4KVB - chains A and H of the 20 polymer chains in the assembly; structure by X-ray diffraction, 4.20 A resolution (low resolution: residue-level contacts below are approximate; hydrogen-bond / salt-bridge calls are withheld).

Chain A:
Molecule: 16S rRNA
Source organism: Thermus thermophilus
Sequence (1522 nucleotides; numbered 0 to 1544 plus 19 insertion-coded residues; 42 numbers in that range are skipped by the numbering (no residue carries them; nothing is unmodelled there); the number before each row is that of its first residue; a row labelled like 190A-190L holds insertion residues (190A, then the next letters in order); numbering starts at 0):
     0 UUUGUUGGAG AGUUUGAUCC UGGCUCAGGG UGAACGCUGG CGGCGUGCCU AAGACAUGCA
    60 AGUCGUGCGG G
    73 CCGCGGGGUU UU
    88 ACUCCG
    95 UGGUC
   101 AGCGGCGGAC GGGUGAGUAA CGCGUGGGU
  129A G
   130 ACCUACCCGG AAGAGGGGGA CAACCCGGGG AAACUCGGGC UAAUCCCCCA UGUGGACCCG
   190 C
190A-190L CCCUUGGGGUGU
   191 GUCCAAAGGG CUUU
   216 GCCCGCUUCC GGAUGGGCCC GCGUCCCAUC AGCUAGUUGG UGGGGUAAUG GCCCACCAAG
   276 GCGACGACGG GUAGCCGGUC UGAGAGGAUG GCCGGCCACA GGGGCACUGA GACACGGGCC
   336 CCACUCCUAC GGGAGGCAGC AGUUAGGAAU CUUCCGCAAU GGGCGCAAGC CUGACGGAGC
   396 GACGCCGCUU GGAGGAAGAA GCCCUUCGGG GUGUAAACUC CUGAA
   442 CCCGGGACGA AACCCCCGAG GA
   474 GGGGACUGAC GGUACCGGG
   494 GUAAUAGCGC CGGCCAACUC CGUGCCAGCA GCCGCGGUAA UACGGAGGGC GCGAGCGUUA
   554 CCCGGAUUCA CUGGGCGUAA AGGGCGUGUA GGCGGCCUGG GGCGUCCCAU GUGAAAGACC
   614 ACGGCUCAAC CGUGGGGGAG CGUGGGAUAC GCUCAGGCUA GACGGUGGGA GAGGGUGGUG
   674 GAAUUCCCGG AGUAGCGGUG AAAUGCGCAG AUACCGGGAG GAACGCCGAU GGCGAAGGCA
   734 GCCACCUGGU CCACCCGUGA CGCUGAGGCG CGAAAGCGUG GGGAGCAAAC CGGAUUAGAU
   794 ACCCGGGUAG UCCACGCCCU AAACGAUGCG CGCUAGGUCU CUGGGUCU
   848 CCUGGGGGCC GAAGCUAACG CGUUAAGCGC GCCGCCUGGG GAGUACGGCC GCAAGGCUGA
   908 AACUCAAAGG AAUUGACGGG GGCCCGCACA AGCGGUGGAG CAUGUGGUUU AAUUCGAAGX
   968 AACGCGAAGA ACCUUACCAG GCCUUGACAU GCUAGG
 1003A G
  1004 AACCCGGGUG AAAGCCUGGG GUGCCCC
1030A-1030D GCGA
  1031 GGGGAGCCCU AGCACAGGUG CUGCAUGGCC GUCGUCAGCU CGUGCCGUGA GGUGUUGGGU
  1091 UAAGUCCCGC AACGAGCGCA ACCCCCGCCG UUAGUUGCCA GCGGUUCGGC CGGGCACUCU
  1151 AACGGGACUG CCCGCGAAA
  1171 GCGGGAGGAA GGAGGGGACG ACGUCUGGUC AGCAUGGCCC UUACGGCCUG GGCGACACAC
  1231 GUGCUACAAU GCCCACUACA AAGCGAUGCC ACCCGGCAAC GGGGAGCUAA UCGCAAAAAG
  1291 GUGGGCCCAG UUCGGAUUGG GGUCUGCAAC CCGACCCCAU GAAGCCGGAA UCGCUAGUAA
  1351 UCGCGGAUCA G
 1361A C
  1362 CAUGCCGCGG UGAAUACGUU CCCGGGCCUU GUACACACXG CCXGUXACGC CAUGGGAGCG
  1422 GGCUCUACCC GAAGUCGCCG GG
  1446 AGCCUACGGG
  1459 CAGGCGCCGA GGGUAGGGCC CGUGACUGGG GCGAAGUCGU AACAAGGUAG CUGUACCGGA
  1519 AGGUGCGGCU GGAUCACCUC CUUUCU
Not modelled in the structure: 0-3, 1535-1538
Modified / non-standard residues: PSU (pseudouridine-5'-monophosphate) at position 516, 7MG (7N-methyl-8-hydroguanosine-5'-monophosphate) at position 527, M2G (N2-dimethylguanosine-5'-monophosphate) at position 966, 5MC (5-methylcytidine-5'-monophosphate) at position 967, 2MG (2N-methylguanosine-5'-monophosphate) at position 1207, 5MC (5-methylcytidine-5'-monophosphate) at position 1400, 4OC (4n,o2'-methylcytidine-5'-monophosphate) at position 1402, 5MC (5-methylcytidine-5'-monophosphate) at position 1404, 5MC (5-methylcytidine-5'-monophosphate) at position 1407, UR3 (3-methyluridine-5'-monophoshate) at position 1498, MA6 (6N-dimethyladenosine-5'-monophoshate) at position 1518, MA6 (6N-dimethyladenosine-5'-monophoshate) at position 1519, PSU (pseudouridine-5'-monophosphate) at position 1540, PSU (pseudouridine-5'-monophosphate) at position 1541
Metal / ion sites: Mg2+ site 1: U12, G22; K+ site 1 near U14 (its only coordinating residue here); Mg2+ site 2 near G21 (its only coordinating residue here); Mg2+ site 3 near C48 (its only coordinating residue here); Mg2+ site 4: C48, U114, G115; Mg2+ site 5 near A53 (its only coordinating residue here); Mg2+ site 6: G61, U62; Mg2+ site 7 near G107 (its only coordinating residue here); Mg2+ site 8: A109, G331; Mg2+ site 9: A116, G117, G289; Mg2+ site 10: A116, G117, U118, G289; Mg2+ site 11: C121, U125; 84 more Mg2+ sites not listed; 19 more K+ sites not listed

Chain H:
Protein: 30S ribosomal protein S8
Source organism: Thermus thermophilus
UniProtKB: P62668 (RS8_THET2); residues 1-138 here = UniProt positions 1-138
Sequence (138 residues; row label = number of the first residue in the row):
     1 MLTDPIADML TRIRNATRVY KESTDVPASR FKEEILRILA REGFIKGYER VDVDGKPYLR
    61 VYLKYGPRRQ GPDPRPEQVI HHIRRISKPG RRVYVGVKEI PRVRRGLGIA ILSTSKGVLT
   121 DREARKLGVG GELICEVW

How chain A and chain H interact:
Contacting residue pairs - 61 pairs, chain A then chain H:
  U4(A) / Arg-102(H)
  U4(A) / Arg-105(H)
  C564(A) / Arg-91(H)
  C586(A) / Pro-89(H)
  C586(A) / Gly-90(H)
  G587(A) / Pro-89(H)
  G587(A) / Arg-92(H)
  G588(A) / Leu-2(H)
  C589(A) / Pro-5(H)
  C590(A) / Ser-29(H)
  C590(A) / Arg-30(H)
  U591(A) / Arg-30(H)
  G597(A) / Tyr-94(H)
  U598(A) / Tyr-94(H)
  C599(A) / Val-95(H)
  C599(A) / Gly-96(H)
  C599(A) / Gly-130(H)
  C599(A) / Gly-131(H)
  C600(A) / Gly-96(H)
  C600(A) / Val-97(H)
  C600(A) / Gly-128(H)
  A640(A) / Ser-115(H)
  U641(A) / Ser-115(H)
  A642(A) / Ser-113(H)
  A642(A) / Thr-114(H)
  A642(A) / Ser-115(H)
  A642(A) / Gly-117(H)
  C643(A) / Phe-31(H)
  C643(A) / Ser-113(H)
  C643(A) / Glu-132(H)
  U652(A) / Lys-56(H)
  A653(A) / Lys-56(H)
  G654(A) / Met-1(H)
  A753(A) / Met-1(H)
  G755(A) / Met-1(H)
  G823(A) / Thr-3(H)
  C824(A) / Met-1(H)
  G825(A) / Leu-2(H)
  G825(A) / Asp-8(H)
  G825(A) / Thr-11(H)
  G825(A) / Arg-12(H)
  C826(A) / Arg-12(H)
  C826(A) / Asn-15(H)
  U827(A) / Asn-15(H)
  U827(A) / Val-19(H)
  A859(A) / Val-19(H)
  A860(A) / Arg-18(H)
  A860(A) / Arg-75(H)
  G861(A) / Arg-75(H)
  G874(A) / Asn-15(H)
  C875(A) / Thr-11(H)
  C875(A) / Arg-14(H)
  C875(A) / Asn-15(H)
  G876(A) / Ala-7(H)
  G876(A) / Thr-11(H)
  G876(A) / Arg-14(H)
  C877(A) / Thr-3(H)
  C877(A) / Lys-88(H)
  C877(A) / Pro-89(H)
  G878(A) / Lys-88(H)
  G878(A) / Pro-89(H)
Interface residues without a listed pair, chain A (37 interface residues in all): G644, A828, C879
Interface residues without a listed pair, chain H (43 interface residues in all): Asp-4, Lys-21, Ala-28, Pro-57, Lys-116, Val-118, Val-129

Summary:
37 residues of chain A face 43 of chain H across their interface. U12(A) and G22(A) form the Mg2+ site 1. The
Mg2+ site 4 is built by C48(A), U114(A) and G115(A).
Chain A is 16S rRNA and chain H is 30S ribosomal protein S8, both from Thermus thermophilus; the structure,
Thermus thermophilus HB27 30S ribosomal subunit lacking ribosomal protein S17, was determined by X-ray
diffraction.
